PDB entry 3MR2 | X-ray diffraction, 1.83 A resolution | chains A and T of the 3 polymer chains in the assembly

# Chain A
Name: DNA polymerase eta
Source organism: Homo sapiens
Notes: EC 2.7.7.7; fragment: catalytic core (residues 1-432)
UniProtKB: Q9Y253 (POLH_HUMAN); numbering as in UniProt (aligned over 1-432)
Sequence (435 residues; row label = number of the first residue in the row; numbers below 1 keep their minus sign (Gly-2 is residue -2)):
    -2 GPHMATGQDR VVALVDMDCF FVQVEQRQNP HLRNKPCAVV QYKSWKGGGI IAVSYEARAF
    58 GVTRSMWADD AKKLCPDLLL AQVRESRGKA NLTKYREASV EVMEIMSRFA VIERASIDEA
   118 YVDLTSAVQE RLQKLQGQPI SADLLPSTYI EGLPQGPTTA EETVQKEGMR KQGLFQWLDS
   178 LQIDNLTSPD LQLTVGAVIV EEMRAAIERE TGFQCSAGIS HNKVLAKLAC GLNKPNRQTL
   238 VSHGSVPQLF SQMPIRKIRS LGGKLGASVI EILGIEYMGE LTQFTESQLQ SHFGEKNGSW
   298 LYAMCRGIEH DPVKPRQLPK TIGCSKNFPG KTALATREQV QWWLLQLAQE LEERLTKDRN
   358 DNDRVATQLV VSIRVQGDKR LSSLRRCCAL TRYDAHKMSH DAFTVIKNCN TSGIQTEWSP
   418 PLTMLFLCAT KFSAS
Not modelled in the structure: 155-157, 411-412
Construct notes: expression tag (-2 to 0)
Metal / ion sites: Mg2+ site 1: Asp13, Met14, Asp115 (together with DZ4); Mg2+ site 2: Asp13, Asp115, Glu116 (together with DZ4) (shared with 1 residue of chain P)
Residues lining bound ligands:
  - DZ4 (2'-deoxy-5'-O-[(R)-hydroxy{[(R)-hydroxy(phosphonooxy)phosphoryl]amino}phosphoryl]adenosine), molecule 1: Asp13, Met14, Asp15, Cys16, Phe17, Phe18, Ile48, Ala49, Tyr52, Arg55, Arg61, Ile114, Asp115, Glu116, Lys231
  - DZ4, molecule 2: Arg256, Ser257, Leu262, Lys293, Asn294, Trp297
Curated features (UniProtKB/Swiss-Prot):
  - binding site (Mg(2+)): Asp13, Met14, Asp115, Glu116
  - binding site (Mn(2+)): Asp13, Met14, Asp115, Glu116
  - binding site (a 2'-deoxyribonucleoside 5'-triphosphate): Arg61
  - natural variant: Val37 (deletion: In XPV), Leu75 (deletion: In XPV), Arg93 (R93P: In XPV), Arg111 (R111H: In XPV), Thr122 (T122P: In XPV), Gly153 (G153D: In a breast cancer sample), Thr191 (T191P: In XPV), Gly263 (G263V: In XPV), Val266 (V266D: In XPV), Gly295 (G295R: In XPV), Arg361 (R361S: In XPV)
  - mutagenesis: Tyr52 (Y52A/F: Reduces DNA polymerase activity; Y52E: Reduces DNA polymerase activity. Increases fidelity of replication and reduces translesion bypass), Arg61 (R61A: Reduces enzymatic activity by two-thirds), Ser62 (S62G: Increased DNA polymerase activity and translesion bypass compared to wild-type), Ala68 (A68S/V: Severe reduction in thymine dimer translesion bypass), Asn324 to Pro326 (Reduces binding to chromatin and to monoubiquitinated PCNA. Abolishes binding to monoubiquitinated PCNA; when associated with 705-E--H-713 Del)
What the authors report for this chain:
  - binding site for the 13-nt DNA strand (chain T): Gln38, Ser62, Arg93, Pro316 to Asn324
  - binding site for DZ4: Arg61
  - mutagenesis - R61A: decreased catalytic activity
  - contacts within the chain: Phe18-Tyr92 (pi stacking), Arg111-Pro316, Pro316-Arg361 (hydrogen bond)
  - catalytic residues: Asp13, Asp115, Glu116
  - binding site for the 9-nt DNA strand: Gly259 to Lys261, Trp339
  - disease-associated variants - R111H, R361S: decreased binding to the 13-nt DNA strand (chain T) (proposed by the authors, not directly observed)
  - disease-associated variants - A117P, T122P: decreased catalytic activity (proposed by the authors, not directly observed)
  - disease-associated variants - F290S, G295R: decreased stability (proposed by the authors, not directly observed)
  - mutagenesis - Q38A: decreased catalytic activity on CPD

# Chain T
Molecule: 13-nt DNA strand
Notes: fragment: DNA template
Sequence (13 nucleotides; each row starts with the number of its first residue):
     1 TCATTATGAC GCT
Not modelled in the structure: 1

# Chain A / chain T interface
Contacting residue pairs - 39 pairs, chain A then chain T:
  Gln38(A) - DT5(T)  hydrogen bond to the sugar
  Gln38(A) - DA6(T)  sugar contact
  Tyr39(A) - DT5(T)  phosphate contact
  Tyr39(A) - DA6(T)  hydrogen bond to the phosphate
  Trp42(A) - DA3(T)  stacking on the base
  Arg61(A) - DT4(T)  base contact
  Ser62(A) - DT4(T)  base contact
  Trp64(A) - DT4(T)  sugar contact
  Lys86(A) - DT7(T)  salt bridge to the phosphate
  Ala87(A) - DA6(T)  sugar contact
  Leu89(A) - DA6(T)  phosphate contact
  Arg93(A) - DT7(T)  salt bridge to the phosphate
  Arg93(A) - DG8(T)  salt bridge to the phosphate
  Arg111(A) - DG8(T)  hydrogen bond to the phosphate
  Arg111(A) - DA9(T)  salt bridge to the phosphate
  Arg313(A) - DA9(T)  salt bridge to the phosphate
  Pro316(A) - DA9(T)  phosphate contact
  Lys317(A) - DA9(T)  hydrogen bond to the phosphate
  Lys317(A) - DC10(T)  salt bridge to the phosphate
  Thr318(A) - DG8(T)  sugar contact
  Thr318(A) - DA9(T)  hydrogen bond to the phosphate
  Ile319(A) - DG8(T)  phosphate contact
  Gly320(A) - DT7(T)  sugar contact
  Gly320(A) - DG8(T)  hydrogen bond to the phosphate
  Cys321(A) - DT7(T)  phosphate contact
  Ser322(A) - DA6(T)  sugar contact
  Ser322(A) - DT7(T)  hydrogen bond to the phosphate
  Lys323(A) - DA6(T)  salt bridge to the phosphate
  Asn324(A) - DT5(T)  phosphate contact
  Asn324(A) - DA6(T)  hydrogen bond to the phosphate
  Pro326(A) - DC2(T)  phosphate contact
  Pro326(A) - DA3(T)  sugar contact
  Gly327(A) - DC2(T)  hydrogen bond to the phosphate
  Gly327(A) - DA3(T)  phosphate contact
  Thr329(A) - DA3(T)  base contact
  Arg351(A) - DT7(T)  salt bridge to the phosphate
  Arg351(A) - DG8(T)  salt bridge to the phosphate
  Leu378(A) - DT7(T)  base contact
  Phe423(A) - DT7(T)  sugar contact
Other interface residues (no listed pair), chain A (31 interface residues in all): Lys293, Lys311, Glu347, Met421
Other interface residues (no listed pair), chain T (11 interface residues in all): DG11, DC12

# Overview
31 residues of chain A face 11 of chain T across their interface; the contacts include 9 hydrogen bonds, 9
salt bridges and 1 aromatic stacking contact. Among the polar pairs are Gln38(A)-DT5(T), Tyr39(A)-DA6(T) and
Arg111(A)-DG8(T). The paper reports catalytic residues Asp13(A), Asp115(A) and Glu116(A); R61A, A117P and
T122P of chain A reduce catalytic activity; 8 substitutions were tested in all.
Here chain A is DNA polymerase eta (Homo sapiens) and chain T is a 13-nt DNA strand. Entry 3MR2 (Human DNA
polymerase eta in complex with normal DNA and incoming nucleotide (Nrm)) was determined by X-ray diffraction
together with 3SI8, 3MR3, 3MR5 and 3MR6 from the same study.
